PDB entry 8TCI | X-ray diffraction, 3.19 A resolution | chains A and B of the 6 polymer chains in the assembly

[Chain A]
Protein: DNA (cytosine-5)-methyltransferase 3C
From: Mus musculus
Notes: EC 2.1.1.37
UniProt: P0DOY1 (DNM3C_MOUSE); residues 458-740 here = UniProt positions 458-740
Chain sequence (284 residues; each row starts with the number of its first residue):
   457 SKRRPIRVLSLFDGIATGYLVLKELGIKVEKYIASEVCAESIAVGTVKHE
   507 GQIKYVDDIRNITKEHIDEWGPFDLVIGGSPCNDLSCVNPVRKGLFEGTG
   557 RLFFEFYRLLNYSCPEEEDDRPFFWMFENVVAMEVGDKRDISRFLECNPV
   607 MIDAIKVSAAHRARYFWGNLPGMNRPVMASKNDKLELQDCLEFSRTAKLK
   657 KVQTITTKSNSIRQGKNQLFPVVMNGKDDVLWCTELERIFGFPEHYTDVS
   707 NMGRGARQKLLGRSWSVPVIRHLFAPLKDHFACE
Unresolved in the structure: 457
Construct notes: expression tag (457)
Residues lining bound ligands: S-adenosylhomocysteine (SAH): Phe-468, Asp-469, Gly-470, Ile-471, Thr-473, Ser-491, Glu-492, Val-493, Cys-494, Asp-513, Asp-514, Ile-515, Arg-516, Gly-535, Ser-536, Pro-537, Leu-558, Glu-584, Arg-719, Ser-720, Trp-721
Curated features (UniProtKB/Swiss-Prot):
  - active site: Cys-538
  - binding site (S-adenosyl-L-methionine): Ile-471, Thr-473, Glu-492, Asp-514, Ile-515, Arg-719, Trp-721
  - mutagenesis: Cys-538 (C538A: Loss of methyltransferase activity), Cys-543 (C543I/N: Decreased DNA methyltransferase efficiency), Glu-590 (E590G/K: Increased DNA methyltransferase efficiency), Glu-693 (E693G: In rahu mutant; male sterility due to defects in spermatogenesis, probably caused by transposon derepression due to impaired DNA demethylation. Abolished homodimerization and DNA-binding)
What the authors report for this chain:
  - binding site for the 24-nt DNA strand: Cys-538, Ser-542, Cys-543, Glu-584, Arg-618, Arg-620, Thr-660 to Leu-675
  - binding site for the 24-nt DNA strand: Gly-535 to Phe-559, Val-591, Arg-710
  - catalytic residues: Cys-538
  - contacts within the chain: Arg-548/Glu-590 (salt bridge), Glu-693/His-701 (hydrogen bond), Glu-693/Arg-713 (hydrogen bond)
  - mutagenesis - C543I/E590G, E590G, E590K: increased catalytic activity
  - mutagenesis - C543I, C543N: decreased catalytic activity on CpA- and CpG-containing DNAs
  - mutagenesis - C543N/E590K: increased catalytic activity on CpG, CpG and CpT
  - specificity-determining residues: Cys-543, Lys-664
  - mutagenesis - K664A: increased catalytic activity on CGT and CGA DNAs
  - mutagenesis - E693G: abolished catalytic activity

[Chain B]
Protein: DNA (cytosine-5)-methyltransferase 3-like
From: Homo sapiens
UniProt: Q9UJW3 (DNM3L_HUMAN); numbering as in UniProt (aligned over 181-379)
Chain sequence (199 residues; each row starts with the number of its first residue):
   181 TVPVWRRQPVRVLSLFEDIKKELTSLGFLESGSDPGQLKHVVDVTDTVRK
   231 DVEEWGPFDLVYGATPPLGHTCDRPPSWYLFQFHRLLQYARPKPGSPRPF
   281 FWMFVDNLVLNKEDLDVASRFLEMEPVTIPDVHGGSLQNAVRVWSNIPAI
   331 RSRHWALVSEEELSLLAQNKQSSKLAAKWPTKLVKNCFLPLREYFKYFS
Unresolved in the structure: 330-335, 353-357
Curated features (UniProtKB/Swiss-Prot):
  - mutagenesis: Phe-261 (F261A: Loss of binding to DNMT3A)

[Interface between chain A and chain B]
Pairs across the interface - 30 pairs, chain A then chain B:
  Arg-516(A) / Arg-300(B)  hydrogen bond (backbone-side chain)
  Phe-552(A) / Pro-255(B)  hydrophobic
  Phe-552(A) / Ser-257(B)  hydrogen bond (backbone-side chain)
  Phe-552(A) / Trp-258(B)
  Phe-552(A) / Phe-261(B)  hydrophobic
  Glu-553(A) / Pro-255(B)
  Arg-557(A) / Glu-293(B)  salt bridge
  Arg-557(A) / Asp-294(B)  salt bridge
  Arg-557(A) / Val-297(B)
  Phe-560(A) / Phe-261(B)  hydrophobic
  Phe-560(A) / Phe-301(B)
  Glu-561(A) / Arg-300(B)  salt bridge
  Glu-561(A) / Phe-301(B)
  Tyr-563(A) / His-264(B)  hydrogen bond
  Tyr-563(A) / Arg-265(B)
  Tyr-563(A) / Gln-268(B)
  Arg-564(A) / Arg-300(B)
  Arg-564(A) / Phe-301(B)
  Tyr-568(A) / Glu-303(B)  hydrogen bond
  Glu-573(A) / Lys-273(B)  salt bridge
  Arg-595(A) / Thr-225(B)
  Arg-599(A) / Thr-225(B)  hydrogen bond (side chain-backbone)
  Arg-599(A) / Asp-226(B)  salt bridge
  Arg-599(A) / Thr-227(B)
  Arg-599(A) / Arg-265(B)
  Arg-599(A) / Tyr-269(B)  hydrogen bond (backbone-side chain)
  Phe-600(A) / Phe-261(B)
  Phe-600(A) / Arg-265(B)
  Glu-602(A) / Arg-229(B)  salt bridge
  Glu-602(A) / Tyr-269(B)
Interface residues without a listed pair, chain A (15 interface residues in all): Glu-572
Interface residues without a listed pair, chain B (22 interface residues in all): Val-228, Gln-262, Pro-274

[Summary]
Chain A and chain B form an interface of 15 and 22 residues respectively; the contacts include 6 hydrogen
bonds and 6 salt bridges. Polar pairs include Arg-557(A)/Glu-293(B), Arg-557(A)/Asp-294(B) and
Glu-561(A)/Arg-300(B). From the paper: the catalytic residue Cys-538(A); C543I/E590G, E590G and E590K of chain
A increase catalytic activity; 8 substitutions were tested in all.
Chain A is DNA (cytosine-5)-methyltransferase 3C (Mus musculus) and chain B is DNA
(cytosine-5)-methyltransferase 3-like (Homo sapiens); the structure, Crystal structure of DNMT3C-DNMT3L in
complex with CGG DNA, was determined by X-ray diffraction.
